Entry 6ESH (electron microscopy, 5.10 A resolution (low resolution: residue-level contacts below are approximate; hydrogen-bond / salt-bridge calls are withheld)); this record covers chains G and I of the 10 polymer chains in the assembly.

# Chain G
Name: Histone H2A
From: Xenopus laevis
UniProtKB: Q6AZJ8 (Q6AZJ8_XENLA); residues 1-129 here correspond to UniProt positions 2-130 (UniProt number = residue number + 1)
Sequence (129 residues; each row starts with the number of its first residue):
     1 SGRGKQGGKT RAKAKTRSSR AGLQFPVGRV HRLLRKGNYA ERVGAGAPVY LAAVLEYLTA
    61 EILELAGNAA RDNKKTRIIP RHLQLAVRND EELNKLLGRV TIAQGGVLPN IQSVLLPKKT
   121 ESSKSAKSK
Not modelled in the structure: 1-15, 120-129

# Chain I
Molecule: 147-nt DNA strand
From: synthetic construct
Sequence (147 nucleotides; numbered -73 to 73; the number before each row is that of its first residue; numbers below 1 keep their minus sign (DA-73 is residue -73)):
   -73 ACAGGATGTA TATATCTGAC ACGTGCCTGG AGACTAGGGA GTAATCCCCT TGGCGGTTAA
   -13 AACGCGGGGG ACAGCGCGTA CGTGCGTTTA AGCGGTGCTA GAGCTGTCTA CGACCAATTG
    47 AGCGGCCTCG GCACCGGGAT TCTCCAG
Not modelled in the structure: -73 to -64

# How chain G and chain I interact
Residue-residue contacts (17; chain G residue first):
  Thr16(G) - DA47(I)
  Thr16(G) - DG48(I)
  Arg29(G) - DG48(I)
  Arg29(G) - DC49(I)
  Arg42(G) - DG38(I)
  Arg42(G) - DA39(I)
  Val43(G) - DG38(I)
  Val43(G) - DA39(I)
  Gly44(G) - DG38(I)
  Ala45(G) - DG38(I)
  Lys75(G) - DC58(I)
  Lys75(G) - DA59(I)
  Thr76(G) - DG57(I)
  Thr76(G) - DC58(I)
  Arg77(G) - DG57(I)
  Arg77(G) - DC58(I)
  Lys119(G) - DT69(I)
Other interface residues (no listed pair), chain G (13 interface residues in all): Arg35, Glu41, Lys74
Other interface residues (no listed pair), chain I (10 interface residues in all): DC37

# Summary
The interface between chain G and chain I involves 13 residues on one side and 10 on the other.
Chain G is Histone H2A (Xenopus laevis) and chain I is a 147-nt DNA strand (synthetic construct); the
structure, Nucleosome breathing : Class 3, was determined by electron microscopy (same publication as 6ESF,
6ESG and 6ESI).
